Entry 7FM5 (X-ray diffraction, 1.56 A resolution); this record covers chains A and B.

== Chain A ==
Protein: Pre-mRNA-splicing factor 8
From: Saccharomyces cerevisiae S288C
UniProtKB: P33334 (PRP8_YEAST); residues 1836-2090 here = UniProt positions 1836-2090
Amino-acid sequence (258 residues; row label = number of the first residue in the row):
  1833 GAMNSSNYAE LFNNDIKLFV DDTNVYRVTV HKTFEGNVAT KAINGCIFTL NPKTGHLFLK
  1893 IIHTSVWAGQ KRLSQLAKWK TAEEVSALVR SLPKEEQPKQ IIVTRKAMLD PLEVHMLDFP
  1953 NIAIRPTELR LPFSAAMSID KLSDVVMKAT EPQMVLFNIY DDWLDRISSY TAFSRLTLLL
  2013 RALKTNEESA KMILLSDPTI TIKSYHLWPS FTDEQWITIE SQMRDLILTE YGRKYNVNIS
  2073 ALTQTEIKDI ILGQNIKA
Not modelled in the structure: 2070-2090
Construct notes: expression tag (1833-1835)
Curated features (UniProtKB/Swiss-Prot):
  - mutagenesis: Asp1853 (D1853A: Alters protein folding. Severely impaired growth. Strongly reduced growth at 35 degrees Celsius; when associated with A-1854; D1853N: Reduced growth at 30 degrees Celsius ...), Asp1854 (D1854A: Reduced growth at 30 degrees Celsius. Strongly reduced growth at 16 degrees Celsius. Strongly reduced growth at 35 degrees Celsius; when associated with A-1853 ...), Thr1855 (T1855A: Reduced growth at 30 degrees Celsius. Strongly reduced growth at 16 degrees Celsius), Thr1936 (T1936A: Reduced growth at 30 degrees Celsius. Strongly reduced growth at 16 degrees Celsius), Arg1937 (R1937K: Severely impaired growth. Reduced growth at 30 degrees Celsius. Strongly reduced growth at 16 degrees Celsius)

== Chain B ==
Protein: A1 cistron-splicing factor AAR2
From: Saccharomyces cerevisiae S288C
UniProtKB: P32357 (AAR2_YEAST); aligned to UniProt positions 1-317 over residues 1-317
Amino-acid sequence (308 residues; numbered -3 to 317; 13 numbers in that range are skipped by the numbering (no residue carries them; nothing is unmodelled there); the number before each row is that of its first residue; numbers below 1 keep their minus sign (Gly-3 is residue -3)):
    -3 GAMAMNTVPF TSAPIEVTIG IDQYSFNVKE NQPFHGIKDI PIGHVHVIHF QHADNSSMRY
    57 GYWFDCRMGN FYIQYDPKDG LYKMMEERDG AKFENIVHNF KERQMMVSYP KIDEDDTWYN
   117 LTEFVQMDKI RKIVRKDENQ FSYVDSSMTT VQENEL
   166 SSSSSDPAHS LNYTVINFKS REAIRPGHEM EDFLDKSYYL NTVMLQGIFK NSSNYFGELQ
   226 FAFLNAMFFG NYGSSLQWHA MIELICSSAT VPKHMLDKLD EILYYQIKTL PEQYSDILLN
   286 ERVWNICLYS SFQKNSLHNT EKIMENKYPE LL
Not modelled in the structure: -3 to 0, 166-169
Construct notes: expression tag (-3 to 0); conflict Ser166 (Leu153 in P32357), Ser167 (Lys154 in P32357), Ser170 (Asp in P32357)
Residues lining bound ligands:
  - N-(2-amino-5-chlorophenyl)acetamide (VSX), molecule 1: Pro5, Phe6, Thr7, Tyr68, Gln70, Glu83, Phe89, Ile92, Phe96
  - N-(2-amino-5-chlorophenyl)acetamide (VSX), molecule 2: Ile17, Tyr20, Phe22, Ile33, Val103, Ser104, Tyr105, Pro106
  - N-(2-amino-5-chlorophenyl)acetamide (VSX), molecule 3: Ala231, Gly235, Asn236, Tyr237, Ser240, Ile282, Leu283
Curated features (UniProtKB/Swiss-Prot):
  - region: Leu261 to Ile282 (Leucine-zipper)
  - modified residue: Ser253 (Phosphoserine), Thr274 (Phosphothreonine)

== Interface between chain A and chain B ==
Residue-residue contacts - 18 pairs, chain A then chain B:
  Gln1907(A) - Met195(B)
  Gln1907(A) - Leu199(B)
  Leu1908(A) - Met195(B)  hydrophobic
  Trp1911(A) - Glu194(B)
  Trp1911(A) - Met195(B)  hydrophobic
  Trp1911(A) - Phe198(B)  hydrophobic
  Asp1942(A) - Lys184(B)  salt bridge
  Asp1942(A) - Phe198(B)
  Glu1945(A) - Lys184(B)  salt bridge
  Val1946(A) - Ile189(B)  hydrophobic
  Val1946(A) - Glu194(B)
  Val1946(A) - Phe198(B)  hydrophobic
  His1947(A) - Glu194(B)
  Leu1949(A) - Lys184(B)
  Leu1949(A) - Ser185(B)
  Leu1949(A) - Arg186(B)
  Leu1949(A) - Ile189(B)  hydrophobic
  Asp1950(A) - Arg186(B)  salt bridge

== Overview ==
9 residues of chain A and 8 residues of chain B are in contact; the contacts include 3 salt bridges. Polar
contacts include Asp1942(A)-Lys184(B), Glu1945(A)-Lys184(B) and Asp1950(A)-Arg186(B). Chain B binds 3 copies
of N-(2-amino-5-chlorophenyl)acetamide. Curated annotation (UniProt) lists 5 mutagenesis sites on chain A.
Here chain A is Pre-mRNA-splicing factor 8 and chain B is A1 cistron-splicing factor AAR2, both from
Saccharomyces cerevisiae S288C. Entry 7FM5 (PanDDA analysis group deposition -- Aar2/RNaseH in complex with
fragment P06A02 from the F2X-Universal Library) was determined by X-ray diffraction (same publication as 5ST0,
5ST1, 5ST2, 5ST3, 5ST4, 5ST5 and 248 further entries).
